PDB entry 9MJ4 | electron microscopy, 3.70 A resolution | chains C and L of the 16 polymer chains in the assembly

# Chain C
Protein: V-type proton ATPase subunit c''
Organism: Saccharomyces cerevisiae
UniProt: P23968 (VATO_YEAST); residues 1-213 here = UniProt positions 1-213
Chain sequence (213 residues; row label = number of the first residue in the row):
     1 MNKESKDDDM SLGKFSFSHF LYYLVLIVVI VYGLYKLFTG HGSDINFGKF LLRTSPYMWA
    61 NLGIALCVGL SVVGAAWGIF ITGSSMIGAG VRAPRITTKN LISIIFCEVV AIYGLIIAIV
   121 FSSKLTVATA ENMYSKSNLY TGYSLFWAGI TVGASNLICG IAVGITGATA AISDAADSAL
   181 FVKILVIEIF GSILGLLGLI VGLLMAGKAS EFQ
Unresolved in the structure: 1-15
UniProt features mapped onto this chain:
  - site: E108 (Essential for proton translocation)
  - mutagenesis: E108 (E108D: Partial inactivation; E108L/Q/V: Inactivation)

# Chain L
Protein: V-type proton ATPase subunit c
Organism: Saccharomyces cerevisiae
UniProt: P25515 (VATL1_YEAST); residues 1-160 here = UniProt positions 1-160
Chain sequence (160 residues; numbered 1 to 160; the number before each row is that of its first residue):
     1 MTELCPVYAP FFGAIGCASA IIFTSLGAAY GTAKSGVGIC ATCVLRPDLL FKNIVPVIMA
    61 GIIAIYGLVV SVLVCYSLGQ KQALYTGFIQ LGAGLSVGLS GLAAGFAIGI VGDAGVRGSS
   121 QQPRLFVGMI LILIFAEVLG LYGLIVALLL NSRATQDVVC
Unresolved in the structure: 160
UniProt features mapped onto this chain:
  - site: E137 (Essential for proton translocation)
  - mutagenesis: E137 (E137D: Partial inactivation; E137Q/V/K: Inactivation)

# How chain C and chain L interact
Contacting residue pairs - 47 pairs, chain C then chain L:
  S55(C) - L84(L)
  Y57(C) - Y85(L)  hydrophobic
  M58(C) - F88(L)  hydrophobic
  N61(C) - F88(L)  hydrogen bond (side chain-backbone)
  N61(C) - I89(L)
  N61(C) - G92(L)  hydrogen bond (side chain-backbone)
  A65(C) - G92(L)
  V68(C) - S96(L)
  V68(C) - V146(L)  hydrophobic
  G69(C) - L99(L)
  V72(C) - S100(L)
  V72(C) - L139(L)
  V73(C) - L99(L)  hydrophobic
  V73(C) - A103(L)  hydrophobic
  A75(C) - L139(L)  hydrophobic
  A76(C) - A103(L)
  A76(C) - L139(L)
  F80(C) - I110(L)  hydrophobic
  F80(C) - V111(L)  hydrophobic
  I87(C) - V111(L)
  I87(C) - A114(L)
  I87(C) - G115(L)
  I87(C) - L125(L)
  G90(C) - Q122(L)
  V91(C) - Q121(L)
  V91(C) - Q122(L)  hydrogen bond (backbone-side chain)
  P94(C) - Q122(L)
  T97(C) - L125(L)
  I104(C) - I132(L)  hydrophobic
  I104(C) - F135(L)  hydrophobic
  I105(C) - F135(L)  hydrophobic
  E108(C) - Y142(L)  hydrogen bond
  A111(C) - L139(L)  hydrophobic
  A111(C) - Y142(L)  hydrophobic
  I112(C) - Y142(L)
  L115(C) - Y142(L)  hydrophobic
  L115(C) - I145(L)  hydrophobic
  L115(C) - V146(L)  hydrophobic
  A118(C) - V146(L)  hydrophobic
  I119(C) - L149(L)  hydrophobic
  S122(C) - L150(L)
  S122(C) - R153(L)  hydrogen bond (backbone-side chain)
  L125(C) - I89(L)  hydrophobic
  L125(C) - R153(L)  hydrogen bond (backbone-side chain)
  V127(C) - Y85(L)  hydrophobic
  V127(C) - D157(L)
  V127(C) - V158(L)  hydrophobic
Also at the interface, not in a pair above, chain C (42 interface residues in all): L62, I64, L66, L70, I79, G83, S84, M86, S123, T126, A128, A130, M133, Y134
Also at the interface, not in a pair above, chain L (36 interface residues in all): E3, L4, L91, L95, A107, G118, R124, M129, V138

# Overview
The interface between chain C and chain L involves 42 residues on one side and 36 on the other, with 6
hydrogen bonds. Polar contacts include N61(C)-F88(L), N61(C)-G92(L) and V91(C)-Q122(L). UniProt lists one
mutagenesis site on chain C; one mutagenesis site on chain L.
Chain C is V-type proton ATPase subunit c'' and chain L is V-type proton ATPase subunit c, both from
Saccharomyces cerevisiae; the structure, Yeast V-ATPase Vo proton channel bound to nanobody 2WVA149, was
determined by electron microscopy (same publication as 9E76 and 9E7L).
